7WYB - chains B and C of the 5 polymer chains in the assembly; structure by electron microscopy, 2.97 A resolution.

# Chain B
Protein: Guanine nucleotide-binding protein G(i) subunit alpha-1
Organism: Homo sapiens
UniProt: P63096 (GNAI1_HUMAN); residue numbers follow UniProt; this construct covers 1-354
Chain sequence (354 residues; row label = number of the first residue in the row):
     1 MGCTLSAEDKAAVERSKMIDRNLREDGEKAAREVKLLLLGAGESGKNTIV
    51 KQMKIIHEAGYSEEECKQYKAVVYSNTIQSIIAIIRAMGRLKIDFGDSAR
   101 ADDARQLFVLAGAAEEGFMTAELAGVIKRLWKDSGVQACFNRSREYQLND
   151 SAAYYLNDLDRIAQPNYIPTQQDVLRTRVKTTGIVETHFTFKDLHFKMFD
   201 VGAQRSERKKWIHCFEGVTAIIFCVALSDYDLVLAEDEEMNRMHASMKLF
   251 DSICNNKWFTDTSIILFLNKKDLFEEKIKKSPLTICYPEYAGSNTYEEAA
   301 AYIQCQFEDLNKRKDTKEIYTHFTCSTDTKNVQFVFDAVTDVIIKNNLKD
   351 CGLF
Not modelled in the structure: 1, 56-181, 354
Sequence notes: engineered mutation Asn47 (Ser in P63096), Ala203 (Gly in P63096), Ala245 (Glu in P63096), Ser326 (Ala in P63096)
UniProt features mapped onto this chain:
  - region: Lys35 to Lys46, Thr48 (G1 motif), Asp173 to Thr181 (G2 motif), Phe196 to Gly202, Gln204, Arg205 (G3 motif), Ile265 to Asp272 (G4 motif), Thr324, Cys325, Thr327 to Thr329 (G5 motif)
  - binding site (GTP): Glu43 to Lys46, Thr48, Ser151, Leu175 to Thr181, Asp200 to Gly202, Gln204, Asn269 to Asp272
  - binding site (Mg(2+)): Thr181
  - modified residue: Arg178 (ADP-ribosylarginine), Gln204 (Deamidated glutamine), Cys351 (ADP-ribosylcysteine)
  - lipidation: Gly2 (N-myristoyl glycine), Cys3 (S-palmitoyl cysteine)
  - natural variant: Gly40 (G40C: In NEDHISB; G40R: In NEDHISB), Gly45 (G45D: In NEDHISB), Thr48 (T48I: In NEDHISB; T48K: In NEDHISB), Gln52 (Q52P: In NEDHISB), Ser75 (deletion: In NEDHISB; uncertain significance), Gln172 (deletion: In NEDHISB), Asp173 (D173V: In NEDHISB), Glu186 to Phe189 (deletion: In NEDHISB; uncertain significance), Cys224 (C224Y: In NEDHISB), Lys270 (K270N: In NEDHISB; K270R: In NEDHISB), Asp272 (D272G: In NEDHISB), Val332 (V332E: In NEDHISB; uncertain significance)
  - mutagenesis: Gly42 (G42R: Abolishes switch to an activated conformation and dissociation from beta and gamma subunits upon GTP binding. Abolishes interaction with RGS family members), Glu116 (E116L: Enhances interaction (inactive GDP-bound) with RGS14), Gln147 (Q147L: Enhances interaction (inactive GDP-bound) with RGS14)

# Chain C
Protein: Guanine nucleotide-binding protein G(I)/G(S)/G(T) subunit beta-1
Organism: Homo sapiens
UniProt: P62873 (GBB1_HUMAN); residues 2-340 here = UniProt positions 2-340
Chain sequence (345 residues; numbered -4 to 340; the number before each row is that of its first residue; numbers below 1 keep their minus sign (Met-4 is residue -4)):
    -4 MGSLLQSELDQLRQEAEQLKNQIRDARKACADATLSQITNNIDPVGRIQM
    46 RTRRTLRGHLAKIYAMHWGTDSRLLVSASQDGKLIIWDSYTTNKVHAIPL
    96 RSSWVMTCAYAPSGNYVACGGLDNICSIYNLKTREGNVRVSRELAGHTGY
   146 LSCCRFLDDNQIVTSSGDTTCALWDIETGQQTTTFTGHTGDVMSLSLAPD
   196 TRLFVSGACDASAKLWDVREGMCRQTFTGHESDINAICFFPNGNAFATGS
   246 DDATCRLFDLRADQELMTYSHDNIICGITSVSFSKSGRLLLAGYDDFNCN
   296 VWDALKADRAGVLAGHDNRVSCLGVTDDGMAVATGSWDSFLKIWN
Not modelled in the structure: -4 to 1
Sequence notes: initiating methionine (-4); expression tag (-3 to 1)
UniProt features mapped onto this chain:
  - modified residue: Ser2 (N-acetylserine), His266 (Phosphohistidine)
  - natural variant: Leu30 (L30F: In MRD42; uncertain significance), Arg52 (R52G: In MRD42), Gly64 (G64V: In MRD42), Asp76 (D76E: In MRD42; D76G: In MRD42), Gly77 (G77S: In MRD42), Lys78 (K78R: In MRD42), Ile80 (I80N: In MRD42; I80T: In MRD42), His91 (H91R: In MRD42; uncertain significance), Ala92 (A92T: In MRD42), Pro94 (P94S: In MRD42), Leu95 (L95P: In MRD42), Arg96 (R96L: In MRD42), 5 further natural variant entries in UniProt

# Interface between chain B and chain C
Contacting residue pairs - 34 pairs, chain B then chain C:
  Arg15(B) - Val90(C)  hydrogen bond (side chain-backbone)
  Arg15(B) - His91(C)
  Ser16(B) - Asn88(C)
  Ser16(B) - Lys89(C)  hydrogen bond (side chain-backbone)
  Ile19(B) - Lys89(C)
  Ile19(B) - Ala92(C)  hydrophobic
  Asp20(B) - Lys89(C)  salt bridge
  Leu23(B) - Gly53(C)
  Leu23(B) - Lys78(C)
  Leu23(B) - Ile80(C)  hydrophobic
  Leu23(B) - Lys89(C)
  Asp26(B) - Asp76(C)
  Asp26(B) - Lys78(C)  salt bridge
  Gly27(B) - Leu55(C)
  Gly27(B) - Asp76(C)
  Ala30(B) - Asp76(C)
  Thr182(B) - Asp118(C)
  Thr182(B) - Asn119(C)
  Gly183(B) - Asn119(C)
  Ile184(B) - Leu117(C)
  Glu186(B) - Trp99(C)  hydrogen bond
  Phe199(B) - Trp99(C)  hydrophobic
  Gln204(B) - Leu117(C)
  Ser206(B) - Tyr145(C)
  Ser206(B) - Asp186(C)
  Glu207(B) - Asp186(C)  hydrogen bond (backbone-side chain)
  Glu207(B) - Cys204(C)  hydrogen bond
  Lys210(B) - Met188(C)
  Lys210(B) - Asp228(C)  salt bridge
  Lys210(B) - Asn230(C)
  Trp211(B) - Leu117(C)  hydrophobic
  Cys214(B) - Tyr59(C)
  Cys214(B) - Trp99(C)
  Glu216(B) - Lys57(C)  salt bridge
Other interface residues (no listed pair), chain B (24 interface residues in all): Ala12, Val13, His213, Phe215
Other interface residues (no listed pair), chain C (26 interface residues in all): Arg52, Thr87, Gly162, Trp332

# Overview
Chain B and chain C form an interface of 24 and 26 residues respectively; the contacts include 5 hydrogen
bonds and 4 salt bridges. Polar pairs include Asp20(B)-Lys89(C), Asp26(B)-Lys78(C) and Lys210(B)-Asp228(C).
Chain B is Guanine nucleotide-binding protein G(i) subunit alpha-1 and chain C is Guanine nucleotide-binding
protein G(I)/G(S)/G(T) subunit beta-1, both from Homo sapiens; the structure, ADGRL3/Gi complex, was
determined by electron microscopy together with 7X10, 7WY5 and 7WY8 from the same study.
